200L - chain A; structure by X-ray diffraction, 1.95 A resolution.

Chain A:
Molecule: Lysozyme
Source organism: Enterobacteria phage T4
Notes: EC 3.2.1.17; engineered mutation(s): C54T, C97A, L121A
UniProtKB: P00720 (LYCV_BPT4); residues 1-164 here = UniProt positions 1-164
Amino-acid sequence (164 residues; numbered 1 to 164; the number before each row is that of its first residue):
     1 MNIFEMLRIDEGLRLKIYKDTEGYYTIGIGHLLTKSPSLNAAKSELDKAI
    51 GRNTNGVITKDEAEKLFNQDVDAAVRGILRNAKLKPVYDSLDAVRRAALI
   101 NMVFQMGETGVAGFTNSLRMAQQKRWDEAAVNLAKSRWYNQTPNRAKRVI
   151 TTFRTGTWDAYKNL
Disordered / not traced: 163-164
Sequence notes: conflict T54 (Cys in P00720), A97 (Cys in P00720), A121 (Leu in P00720)
UniProt features mapped onto this chain:
  - active site (Proton donor/acceptor): E11, D20
  - binding site (substrate): L32, F104, S117, N132
What the authors report for this chain:
  - conformationally variable residues (helix shift, side-chain flip): T115 to Q123

In short:
UniProt lists active-site residues E11 and D20 and 4 substrate-binding residues. From the paper:
conformational variability at T115.
Chain A is Lysozyme (Enterobacteria phage T4); the structure, Thermodynamic and structural compensation in
"size-switch" core-repacking variants of T4 lysozyme, was determined by X-ray diffraction, deposited together
with 195L, 196L, 197L, 198L and 199L.
